Entry 7K78 (electron microscopy, 3.10 A resolution); this record covers chains A and J of the 12 polymer chains in the assembly.

[Chain A]
Molecule: Cse4
From: Saccharomyces cerevisiae
Chain sequence (139 residues; each row starts with the number of its first residue):
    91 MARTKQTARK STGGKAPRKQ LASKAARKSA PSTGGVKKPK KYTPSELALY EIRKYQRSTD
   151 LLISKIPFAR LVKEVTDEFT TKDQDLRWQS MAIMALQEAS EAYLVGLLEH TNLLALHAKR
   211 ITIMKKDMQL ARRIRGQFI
Unresolved in the structure: 91-133, 229

[Chain J]
Molecule: 136-nt DNA strand
From: Saccharomyces cerevisiae
Sequence (136 nucleotides; numbered 157 to 292; the number before each row is that of its first residue):
   157 AGCTTACTAT TTCTTTTTTA ACTTTCGGAA ATCAAATACA CTAATATTTT AAATTTTATT
   217 TTTTAAAAAT AAACTACTTT TTATTTTTTA CTTTTTTTAA AAATATAATA AAATCAAATA
   277 TCATCATGTG ACCCGA
Unresolved in the structure: 157-163, 280-292

[How chain A and chain J interact]
Contacting residue pairs (7):
  Pro-134(A) with DA229(J), phosphate contact
  Leu-137(A) with DA229(J), phosphate contact
  Lys-155(A) with DT238(J), phosphate contact
  Ile-156(A) with DT238(J), phosphate contact
  Pro-157(A) with DT237(J), phosphate contact
  Arg-160(A) with DT237(J), salt bridge to the phosphate
  Arg-177(A) with DC247(J), sugar contact
Also at the interface, not in a pair above, chain A (8 interface residues in all): Ser-154

[In short]
8 residues of chain A face 4 of chain J across their interface; the contacts include 1 salt bridge. The
salt-bridged pair is Arg-160(A)/DT237(J).
Chain A is Cse4 and chain J is a 136-nt DNA strand, both from Saccharomyces cerevisiae; the structure,
antibody and nucleosome complex, was determined by electron microscopy (same publication as 7K79 and 7K7G).
